8JC0 - chains f and n of the 8 polymer chains in the assembly; structure by electron microscopy, 3.40 A resolution.

Chain f:
Protein: T-cell surface glycoprotein CD3 epsilon chain
Source organism: Homo sapiens
Reference sequence: P07766 (CD3E_HUMAN); residue numbers follow UniProt; this construct covers 1-207
Chain sequence (207 residues; row label = number of the first residue in the row):
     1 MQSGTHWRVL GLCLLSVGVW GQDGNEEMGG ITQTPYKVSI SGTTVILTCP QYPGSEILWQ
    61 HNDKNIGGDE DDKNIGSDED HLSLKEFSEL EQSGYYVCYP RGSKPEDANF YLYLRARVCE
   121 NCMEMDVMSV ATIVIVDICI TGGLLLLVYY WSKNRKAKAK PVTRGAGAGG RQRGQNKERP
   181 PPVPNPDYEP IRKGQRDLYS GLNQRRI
Disordered / not traced: 1-32, 70-73, 155-207
Cystine bridges: Cys49-Cys98, Cys119-Cys122

Chain n:
Protein: T cell receptor gamma variable 9, T cell receptor gamma constant 1
Source organism: Homo sapiens
Reference sequence: chimeric construct of Q99603, P0CF51: residues 2-103 from Q99603 (TRGV9_HUMAN) positions 20-121 (UniProt number = residue number + 18); residues 125-297 from P0CF51 positions 1-173 (UniProt number = residue number - 124)
Chain sequence (332 residues; row label = number of the first residue in the row; numbers below 1 keep their minus sign (Met-34 is residue -34)):
   -34 MDMRVPAQLL GLLLLWLSGA RCMDYKDDDD KGGSETGAGH LEQPQISSTK TLSKTARLEC
    26 VVSGITISAT SVYWYRERPG EVIQFLVSIS YDGTVRKESG IPSGKFEVDR IPETSTSTLT
    86 IHNVEKQDIA TYYCALWEAQ QELGKKIKVF GPGTKLIITD KQLDADVSPK PTIFLPSIAE
   146 TKLQKAGTYL CLLEKFFPDV IKIHWQEKKS NTILGSQEGN TMKTNDTYMK FSWLTVPEKS
   206 LDKEHRCIVR HENNKNGVDQ EIIFPPIKTD VITMDPKDNC SKDANDTLLL QLTNTSAYYM
   266 YLLLLLKSVV YFAIITCCLL RRTAFCCNGE KS
Disordered / not traced: -34 to 251, 289-297
Differences from the reference sequence: initiating methionine (-34); expression tag (-33 to 1); linker (104-124)
Curated features (UniProtKB/Swiss-Prot):
  - glycosylation (N-linked (GlcNAc...) asparagine): Asn190, Asn244, Asn250, Asn259

How chain f and chain n interact:
Pairs across the interface (8; chain f residue first):
  Arg117(f) - Leu253(n)
  Met125(f) - Tyr264(n)  hydrophobic
  Val130(f) - Tyr264(n)  hydrophobic
  Val134(f) - Leu268(n)  hydrophobic
  Val134(f) - Leu271(n)  hydrophobic
  Asp137(f) - Leu268(n)
  Thr141(f) - Val275(n)
  Leu145(f) - Ile279(n)  hydrophobic
Also at the interface, not in a pair above, chain f (9 interface residues in all): Cys119, Ile133
Also at the interface, not in a pair above, chain n (8 interface residues in all): Leu257, Lys272

In short:
The interface between chain f and chain n involves 9 residues on one side and 8 on the other.
Here chain f is T-cell surface glycoprotein CD3 epsilon chain and chain n is T cell receptor gamma variable 9,
T cell receptor gamma constant 1, both from Homo sapiens. Entry 8JC0 (V gamma9 V delta2 TCR and CD3 complex in
LMNG) was determined by electron microscopy, deposited together with 8JBV, 8JCB, 8WXE, 8WY0, 8WYI and 8YC0.
